PDB entry 9LW9 | electron microscopy, 3.46 A resolution | chains A and B of the 4 polymer chains in the assembly

# Chain A (and B)
Name: Portal protein
From: Mycolicibacterium phage Mycofy1
Notes: chain B of this document is another copy of the same molecule, construct and numbering; everything in this record applies to it too
UniProtKB: A0A0A7RVH8 (A0A0A7RVH8_9CAUD); residues 1-466 here = UniProt positions 1-466
Amino-acid sequence (466 residues; each row starts with the number of its first residue):
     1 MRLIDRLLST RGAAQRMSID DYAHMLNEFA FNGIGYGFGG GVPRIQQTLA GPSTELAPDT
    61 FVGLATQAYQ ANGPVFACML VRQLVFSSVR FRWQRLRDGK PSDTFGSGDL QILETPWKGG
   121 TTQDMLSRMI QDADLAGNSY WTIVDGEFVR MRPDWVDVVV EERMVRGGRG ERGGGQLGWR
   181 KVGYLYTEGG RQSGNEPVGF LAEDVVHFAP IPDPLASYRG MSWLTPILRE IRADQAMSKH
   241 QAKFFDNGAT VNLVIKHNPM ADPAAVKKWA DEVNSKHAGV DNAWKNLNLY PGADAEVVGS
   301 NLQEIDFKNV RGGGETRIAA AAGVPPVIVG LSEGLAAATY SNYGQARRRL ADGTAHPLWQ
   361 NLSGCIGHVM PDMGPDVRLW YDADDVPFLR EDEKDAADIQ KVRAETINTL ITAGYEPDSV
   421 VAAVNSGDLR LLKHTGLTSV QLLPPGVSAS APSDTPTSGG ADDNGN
Not modelled in the structure: 1-42, 166-173, 446-466
Sequence notes: conflict Gly-108 (Arg in A0A0A7RVH8), Pro-452 (Ser in A0A0A7RVH8)

# Interface between chain A and chain B
Residue-residue contacts (137; chain A residue first):
  Phe-61(A) / Pro-214(B)
  Phe-61(A) / Leu-215(B)  hydrophobic
  Val-62(A) / Leu-215(B)  hydrophobic
  Thr-66(A) / Leu-215(B)
  Tyr-69(A) / Pro-214(B)  hydrophobic
  Tyr-69(A) / Met-221(B)  hydrophobic
  Gln-70(A) / Asp-213(B)
  Ala-71(A) / Arg-229(B)
  Asn-72(A) / Pro-226(B)
  Pro-74(A) / Arg-317(B)
  Phe-76(A) / Trp-223(B)  hydrophobic
  Phe-76(A) / Pro-226(B)  hydrophobic
  Gln-83(A) / Pro-210(B)
  Gln-83(A) / Pro-212(B)
  Leu-84(A) / Pro-357(B)
  Ser-88(A) / Gln-360(B)
  Arg-90(A) / Gly-99(B)
  Arg-90(A) / Pro-101(B)
  Arg-90(A) / Arg-378(B)
  Arg-92(A) / Asp-98(B)  hydrogen bond (side chain-backbone)
  Arg-92(A) / Lys-100(B)
  Arg-97(A) / Arg-430(B)  hydrogen bond (backbone-side chain)
  Lys-100(A) / Arg-430(B)  hydrogen bond (backbone-side chain)
  Pro-101(A) / Asp-428(B)
  Pro-101(A) / Arg-430(B)  hydrogen bond (backbone-side chain)
  Ser-102(A) / Asp-428(B)
  Asp-103(A) / Ser-426(B)
  Gly-106(A) / Asp-98(B)  hydrogen bond (backbone-backbone)
  Glu-114(A) / Leu-96(B)
  Gly-119(A) / His-368(B)
  Gly-120(A) / His-368(B)
  Gln-123(A) / Pro-357(B)
  Gln-123(A) / Gln-360(B)
  Gln-123(A) / Asn-361(B)  hydrogen bond (side chain-backbone)
  Asp-124(A) / Asn-361(B)
  Arg-128(A) / Pro-212(B)
  Arg-128(A) / Asp-213(B)  hydrogen bond (side chain-backbone)
  Arg-128(A) / Pro-214(B)
  Arg-128(A) / Ala-216(B)
  Arg-128(A) / Ser-217(B)
  Gln-131(A) / Pro-212(B)  hydrogen bond (side chain-backbone)
  Gln-131(A) / Pro-214(B)
  Leu-135(A) / Pro-214(B)  hydrophobic
  Val-144(A) / Leu-177(B)  hydrophobic
  Val-149(A) / Leu-177(B)  hydrophobic
  Met-151(A) / Leu-177(B)  hydrophobic
  Arg-152(A) / Leu-215(B)
  Tyr-186(A) / Gln-176(B)
  Tyr-186(A) / Leu-177(B)  hydrophobic
  Tyr-186(A) / Gly-178(B)
  Glu-188(A) / Gly-178(B)
  Val-198(A) / Gly-174(B)
  Val-198(A) / Gly-175(B)
  Asp-234(A) / Arg-317(B)  salt bridge
  Phe-245(A) / Met-237(B)  hydrophobic
  Thr-250(A) / His-240(B)
  Asn-252(A) / Ala-249(B)  hydrogen bond (side chain-backbone)
  His-277(A) / Ala-249(B)
  Gly-279(A) / Phe-245(B)
  Gly-279(A) / Asp-246(B)
  Gly-279(A) / Gly-248(B)
  Val-280(A) / Phe-245(B)  hydrophobic
  Ala-283(A) / Thr-250(B)
  Trp-284(A) / Thr-250(B)  hydrogen bond (backbone-backbone)
  Lys-285(A) / Thr-250(B)
  Lys-285(A) / Asn-252(B)  hydrogen bond (backbone-backbone)
  Asn-286(A) / Asn-252(B)
  Asn-286(A) / Leu-253(B)
  Leu-287(A) / Val-251(B)  hydrophobic
  Leu-287(A) / Leu-253(B)  hydrogen bond (backbone-backbone)
  Leu-287(A) / Val-254(B)
  Leu-287(A) / Ile-255(B)  hydrogen bond (backbone-backbone)
  Asn-288(A) / Ile-255(B)
  Asn-288(A) / His-257(B)  hydrogen bond
  Leu-289(A) / Val-254(B)  hydrophobic
  Leu-289(A) / Ile-255(B)  hydrogen bond (backbone-backbone)
  Leu-289(A) / His-257(B)
  Pro-291(A) / His-257(B)
  Pro-291(A) / Pro-259(B)  hydrophobic
  Ala-293(A) / Lys-256(B)  hydrogen bond (backbone-side chain)
  Asp-294(A) / Lys-256(B)  salt bridge
  Val-297(A) / Val-298(B)  hydrophobic
  Val-297(A) / Asn-301(B)
  Gly-299(A) / Glu-304(B)
  Ser-300(A) / Glu-304(B)  hydrogen bond (backbone-side chain)
  Leu-302(A) / Gln-303(B)
  Leu-302(A) / Glu-304(B)
  Leu-302(A) / Asp-306(B)
  Leu-302(A) / Phe-307(B)  hydrophobic
  Arg-311(A) / Arg-317(B)
  Glu-315(A) / Arg-317(B)  salt bridge
  Ile-328(A) / Arg-349(B)  hydrogen bond (backbone-side chain)
  Val-329(A) / Ala-320(B)
  Gly-330(A) / Thr-316(B)
  Ser-332(A) / Thr-316(B)  hydrogen bond
  Ala-336(A) / Glu-333(B)
  Ala-336(A) / Gly-334(B)
  Ala-336(A) / Leu-335(B)  hydrophobic
  Ala-337(A) / Glu-333(B)
  Tyr-340(A) / Pro-325(B)
  Tyr-340(A) / Gln-345(B)
  Tyr-343(A) / Gln-345(B)
  Tyr-343(A) / Arg-349(B)
  Asp-385(A) / Pro-101(B)
  Pro-387(A) / Asp-352(B)
  Pro-387(A) / His-356(B)
  Arg-390(A) / Asp-352(B)  salt bridge
  Arg-390(A) / Asp-392(B)  salt bridge
  Arg-390(A) / Ile-399(B)
  Lys-394(A) / Asp-398(B)  salt bridge
  Lys-394(A) / Ile-399(B)
  Lys-394(A) / Val-402(B)
  Ala-397(A) / Val-402(B)
  Gln-400(A) / Gly-427(B)
  Gln-400(A) / Leu-429(B)
  Lys-401(A) / Glu-405(B)  salt bridge
  Lys-401(A) / Thr-406(B)
  Arg-403(A) / Leu-429(B)
  Ala-404(A) / Thr-406(B)
  Ala-404(A) / Leu-410(B)  hydrophobic
  Glu-405(A) / Thr-409(B)
  Ile-407(A) / Leu-429(B)  hydrophobic
  Asn-408(A) / Thr-409(B)
  Asn-408(A) / Ala-413(B)
  Val-421(A) / Tyr-415(B)
  Asn-425(A) / Leu-429(B)
  Asn-425(A) / Arg-430(B)
  Leu-437(A) / Leu-442(B)  hydrophobic
  Leu-437(A) / Leu-443(B)
  Leu-437(A) / Pro-444(B)
  Thr-438(A) / Leu-442(B)
  Thr-438(A) / Leu-443(B)  hydrogen bond (backbone-backbone)
  Thr-438(A) / Pro-445(B)  hydrogen bond (side chain-backbone)
  Ser-439(A) / Gln-441(B)
  Ser-439(A) / Leu-442(B)
  Val-440(A) / Leu-443(B)
  Gln-441(A) / Leu-443(B)
Other interface residues (no listed pair), chain A (111 interface residues in all): Gly-73, Ala-77, Leu-80, Val-81, Ser-87, Asp-98, Phe-105, Thr-121, Ser-127, Arg-150, Pro-197, Phe-200, Gln-241, Leu-253, Ile-305, Lys-308, Leu-331, Ser-341, Asp-382, Phe-388, Glu-393, Asp-398, Ile-411, Pro-417, Val-424, Gly-436
Other interface residues (no listed pair), chain B (99 interface residues in all): Arg-163, Trp-179, Ile-211, Thr-225, Ala-236, Asn-258, Ala-270, Asn-309, Val-310, Ala-321, Pro-326, Asn-342, Ala-346, Arg-348, Gly-353, Gly-364, Asp-395, Arg-403, Leu-431, His-434, Val-440

# Overview
The interface between chain A and chain B involves 111 residues on one side and 99 on the other; the contacts
include 21 hydrogen bonds and 7 salt bridges. Polar contacts include Asp-234(A)/Arg-317(B),
Asp-294(A)/Lys-256(B) and Glu-315(A)/Arg-317(B).
Chain A and chain B are both Portal protein (Mycolicibacterium phage Mycofy1); the structure, Bacteriophage
Mycofy1 proximal head-to-tail interface (C6 symmetry), was determined by electron microscopy, deposited
together with 9LW6, 9LW7, 9LW8 and 9LWA.
